5XYM - chains A and J of the 31 polymer chains in the assembly; structure by electron microscopy, 3.08 A resolution.

# Chain A
Molecule: 23S RNA
Source organism: Mycobacterium smegmatis (strain ATCC 700084 / mc(2)155)
Sequence (3164 nucleotides; each row starts with the number of its first residue):
     1 UUGUAAGUGUUUAAGGGCGCAUGGUGGAUGCCUUGGCACUGGGAGCCGAU
    51 GAAGGACGUAGGAGGCUGCGAUAAGCCUCGGGGAGCUGUCAACCGAGCGU
   101 UGAUCCGAGGAUGUCCGAAUGGGGAAACCCGGCACGAGUGAUGUCGUGUC
   151 ACCAGGCGCUGAAUAUAUAGGCGUCUGGGGGGAACGCGGGGAAGUGAAAC
   201 AUCUCAGUACCCGUAGGAAGAGAAAACAAAAUGUGAUUCCGUGAGUAGUG
   251 GCGAGCGAAAGCGGAGGAUGGCUAAACCGUAUGCAUGUGAUACCGGGUAG
   301 GGGUUGUGUGUGCGGGGUUGUGGGACCUAUCUUUCCGGCUCUACCUGGCU
   351 GGAGGGCAGUGAGAAAAUGUUGUGGUUAGCGGAAAUGGCUUGGGAUGGCC
   401 UGCCGUAGACGGUGAGAGCCCGGUACGUGAAAACCCGACGUCUGUCUUGA
   451 UGGUGUUCCCGAGUAGCAGCGGGCCCGUGGAAUCUGCUGUGAAUCUGCCG
   501 GGACCACCCGGUAAGCCUGAAUACUUCCCAGUGACCGAUAGCGGAUUAGU
   551 ACCGUGAGGGAAUGGUGAAAAGUACCCCGGGAGGGGAGUGAAAGAGUACC
   601 UGAAACCGUGCGCUUACAAUCCGUCAGAGCCCUCGACGUGUCGUGGGGUG
   651 AUGGCGUGCCUUUUGAAGAAUGAGCCUGCGAGUCAGGGACAUGUCGCGAG
   701 GUUAACCCGGGUGGGGUAGCCGCAGCGAAAGCGAGUCUGAAUAGGGCGUA
   751 UCCACACAAGAGUGUGUGGUGUAGUGGUGUGUUCUGGACCCGAAGCGGAG
   801 UGAUCUACCCAUGGCCAGGGUGAAGCGCGGGUAAGACCGCGUGGAGGCCC
   851 GAACCCACUUAGGUUGAAGACUGAGGGGAUGAGCUGUGGGUAGGGGUGAA
   901 AGGCCAAUCAAACUCCGUGAUAGCUGGUUCUCCCCGAAAUGCAUUUAGGU
   951 GCAGCGUCGCAUGUUUCUUGCCGGAGGUAGAGCUACUGGAUGGCCGAUGG
  1001 GCCCCACAGGGUUACUGACGUCAGCCAAACUCCGAAUGCCGGUAAGUCCA
  1051 AGAGUGCGGCAGUGGGACGGCGGGGGAUAAGCUCCGUGCGUCGAGAGGGA
  1101 AACAGCCCAGAUCGCCGGCUAAGGCCCCUAAGCGUGUGCUAAGUGGAAAA
  1151 GGAUGUGCAGUCGCGAAGACAACCAGGAGGUUGGCUUAGAAGCAGCCACC
  1201 CUUGAAAGAGUGCGUAAUAGCUCACUGGUCAAGUGAUUGUGCGCCGAUAA
  1251 UGUAGCGGGGCUCAAGCACACCGCCGAAGCCGCGGCAGCCAACGUGUUGG
  1301 CUGGGUAGGGGAGCGUCCUGCAUCCGGUGAAGCCGCCGAGUGAUCGAGUG
  1351 GUGGAGGGUGUGGGAGUGAGAAUGCAGGCAUGAGUAGCGAUUAGGCAAGU
  1401 GAGAACCUUGCCCGCCGAAAGACCAAGGGUUCCUGGGCCAGGCCAGUCCG
  1451 CCCAGGGUGAGUCGGGACCUAAGGCGAGGCCGACAGGCGUAGUCGAUGGA
  1501 CAACGGGUUGAUAUUCCCGUACCCGUGUAUGUGCGUCCAUGAUGAAUCAG
  1551 CGGUACUAACCAUCCAAAACCACCGUGACCGCACCUUUCGGGGUGUGGCG
  1601 UUGGUGGGGCUGCAUGGGACCUUCGUUGGUAGUAGUCAAGCGAUGGGGUG
  1651 ACGCAGGAAGGUAGCCGUACCGGUCAGUGGUAAUACCGGGGUAAGCCUGU
  1701 AGGGAGUCAGAUAGGUAAAUCCGUCUGGCAUAUAUCCUGAGAGGUGAUGC
  1751 AUAGCCGAGUGAGGCGAAUUCGGUGAUCCUAUGCUGCCGAGAAAAGCCUC
  1801 UAGCGAGGACAUACACGGCCCGUACCCCAAACCAACACAGGUGGUCAGGU
  1851 AGAGAAUACUAAGGCGUACGAGUGAACUAUGGUUAAGGAACUCGGCAAAA
  1901 UGCCCCCGUAACUUCGGGAGAAGGGGGACCCACAUGGCGUGUAAGCCUUU
  1951 ACGGCCCAAGCGUGAGUGGGUGGCACAAACCAGUGAGAAGCGACUGUUUA
  2001 CUAAAAACACAGGUCCGUGCGAAGUCGCAAGACGAUGUAUACGGACUGAC
  2051 GCCUGCCCGGUGCUGGAAGGUUAAGAGGACCCGUUAACUCCCUUUGGGGG
  2101 UGAAGCGGAGAAUUUAAGCCCCAGUAAACGGCGGUGGUAACUAUAACCAU
  2151 CCUAAGGUAGCGAAAUUCCUUGUCGGGUAAGUUCCGACCUGCACGAAUGG
  2201 CGUAACGACUUCUCAACUGUCUCAACCAUAGACUCGGCGAAAUUGCACUA
  2251 CGAGUAAAGAUGCUCGUUACGCGCGGCAGGACGAAAAGACCCCGGGACCU
  2301 UCACUACAACUUGGUAUUGGUGCUCGAUACGGUUUGUGUAGGAUAGGUGG
  2351 GAGACUGUGAAGCUCACACGCCAGUGUGGGUGGAGUCGUUGUUGAAAUAC
  2401 CACUCUGAUCGUAUUGGGCCUCUAACCUCGGACCGUAUAUCCGGUUCAGG
  2451 GACAGUGCCUGGUGGGUAGUUUAACUGGGGCGGUUGCCUCCUAAAAUGUA
  2501 ACGGAGGCGCCCAAAGGUUCCCUCAACCUGGACGGCAAUCAGGUGUUGAG
  2551 UGUAAGUGCACAAGGGAGCUUGACUGCGAGACGGACAUGUCGAGCAGGGA
  2601 CGAAAGUCGGGACUAGUGAUCCGGCACCUCUGAGUGGAAGGGGUGUCGCU
  2651 CAACGGAUAAAAGGUACCCCGGGGAUAACAGGCUGAUCUUCCCCAAGAGU
  2701 CCAUAUCGACGGGAUGGUUUGGCACCUCGAUGUCGGCUCGUCGCAUCCUG
  2751 GGGCUGGAGCAGGUCCCAAGGGUUGGGCUGUUCGCCCAUUAAAGCGGCAC
  2801 GCGAGCUGGGUUUAGAACGUCGUGAGACAGUUCGGUCUCUAUCCGCCGCG
  2851 CGCGUCAGAAGCUUGAGGAAACCUGUCCCUAGUACGAGAGGACCGGGACG
  2901 GACGAACCUCUGGUAUACCAGUUGUCCCACCAGGGGCACGGCUGGAUAGC
  2951 CACGUUCGGACAGGAUAACCGCUGAAAGCAUCUAAGCGGGAAACCUCUUC
  3001 CAAGACCAGGCUUCUCACCCUCUAGGAGGGAUAAGGCCCCCCGCAGACCA
  3051 CGGGAUUGAUAGACCAGACCUGGAAGCCUAGUAAUAGGUGCAGGGAACUG
  3101 GCACUAACCGGCCGAAAACUUACAACACCCCAUAAUCGUUGUAAGAAGAA
  3151 AACAUUGACGCACC
Not modelled in the structure: 1-5, 161, 280-311, 326-372, 440-457, 638-643, 996-1017, 1163-1232, 1293-1296, 1529-1638, 1678, 1709, 1730-1733, 1758-1764, 1806-1812, 1944-1958, 2090-2099, 2328-2415, 2438, 3109, 3116-3164
Metal / ion sites: Mg2+ site 1 near G16 (its only coordinating residue here); Mg2+ site 2: C31, G1357; Mg2+ site 3 near U72 (its only coordinating residue here); Mg2+ site 4 near U120 (its only coordinating residue here); Mg2+ site 5: A199, C200; Mg2+ site 6 near A383 (its only coordinating residue here); Mg2+ site 7: U483, G500; Mg2+ site 8: G502, G2634; Mg2+ site 9 near G541 (its only coordinating residue here); Mg2+ site 10: G541, G544; Mg2+ site 11: C600, U601; Mg2+ site 12: C621, C2263; 96 more Mg2+ sites not listed

# Chain J
Molecule: 50S ribosomal protein L13
Source organism: Mycobacterium smegmatis (strain ATCC 700084 / mc(2)155)
UniProt: A0QSP8 (RL13_MYCS2); residues 1-147 here = UniProt positions 1-147
Chain sequence (147 residues; each row starts with the number of its first residue):
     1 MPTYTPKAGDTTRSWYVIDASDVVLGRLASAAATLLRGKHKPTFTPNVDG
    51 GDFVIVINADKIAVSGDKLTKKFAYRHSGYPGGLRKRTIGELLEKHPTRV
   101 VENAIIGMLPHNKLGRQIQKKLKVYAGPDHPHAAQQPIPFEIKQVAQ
Not modelled in the structure: 1

# How chain A and chain J interact
Residue-residue contacts (104; chain A residue first):
  A6(A) - Pro131(J)  hydrogen bond to the sugar
  A6(A) - His132(J)  phosphate contact
  A6(A) - Gln135(J)  hydrogen bond to the sugar
  G7(A) - His132(J)  salt bridge to the phosphate
  G7(A) - Gln135(J)  hydrogen bond to the sugar
  U8(A) - Phe53(J)  sugar contact
  U8(A) - Lys123(J)  salt bridge to the phosphate
  A618(A) - Lys113(J)  phosphate contact
  A618(A) - Arg116(J)  salt bridge to the phosphate
  A619(A) - Lys113(J)  phosphate contact
  A626(A) - Asn47(J)  base contact
  G627(A) - Thr5(J)  sugar contact
  G627(A) - Asn47(J)  sugar contact
  A628(A) - Thr5(J)  phosphate contact
  A628(A) - Pro6(J)  sugar contact
  A628(A) - Lys7(J)  phosphate contact
  A628(A) - Ala8(J)  phosphate contact
  G629(A) - Lys7(J)  phosphate contact
  G629(A) - Ala8(J)  phosphate contact
  U652(A) - Asn47(J)  hydrogen bond to the sugar
  U652(A) - Lys113(J)  salt bridge to the phosphate
  U652(A) - Leu114(J)  hydrogen bond to the phosphate
  G653(A) - Pro46(J)  sugar contact
  G653(A) - Asn47(J)  sugar contact
  G653(A) - Asn112(J)  hydrogen bond to the phosphate
  G653(A) - Lys113(J)  hydrogen bond to the phosphate
  G653(A) - Leu114(J)  hydrogen bond to the phosphate
  G654(A) - Asn112(J)  hydrogen bond to the phosphate
  C1116(A) - Pro2(J)  base contact
  C1116(A) - Thr3(J)  base contact
  C1126(A) - Ser30(J)  hydrogen bond to the sugar
  C1127(A) - Ser30(J)  sugar contact
  C1127(A) - Ala33(J)  sugar contact
  C1127(A) - Thr34(J)  sugar contact
  C1127(A) - Met108(J)  hydrogen bond to the sugar
  C1128(A) - Arg37(J)  salt bridge to the phosphate
  C1128(A) - Lys39(J)  salt bridge to the phosphate
  C1128(A) - Met108(J)  sugar contact
  C1128(A) - Leu109(J)  sugar contact
  C1128(A) - Pro110(J)  hydrogen bond to the sugar
  A1130(A) - Arg37(J)  salt bridge to the phosphate
  A1130(A) - Lys39(J)  salt bridge to the phosphate
  G1132(A) - Gln147(J)  hydrogen bond to the base
  C1133(A) - Arg27(J)  hydrogen bond to the base
  C1133(A) - Ile142(J)  base contact
  C1133(A) - Gln144(J)  hydrogen bond to the sugar
  C1133(A) - Gln147(J)  phosphate contact
  G1134(A) - Gln144(J)  hydrogen bond to the phosphate
  G1134(A) - Gln147(J)  sugar contact
  G1143(A) - Asp67(J)  phosphate contact
  G1143(A) - Lys68(J)  hydrogen bond to the base
  G1143(A) - Lys71(J)  salt bridge to the phosphate
  G1252(A) - His77(J)  stacking on the base
  G1252(A) - Gly82(J)  hydrogen bond to the phosphate
  G1252(A) - Leu84(J)  sugar contact
  U1253(A) - Tyr75(J)  sugar contact
  U1253(A) - Leu84(J)  base contact
  G1258(A) - Gly107(J)  hydrogen bond to the base
  G1258(A) - Met108(J)  base contact
  G1259(A) - Asn103(J)  phosphate contact
  G1259(A) - Ala104(J)  hydrogen bond to the sugar
  G1259(A) - Gly107(J)  sugar contact
  G1259(A) - Met108(J)  hydrogen bond to the base
  G1260(A) - Leu25(J)  phosphate contact
  G1260(A) - Gly26(J)  sugar contact
  G1260(A) - Lys72(J)  salt bridge to the phosphate
  G1260(A) - Ala104(J)  phosphate contact
  G1260(A) - Met108(J)  sugar contact
  C1261(A) - Leu25(J)  phosphate contact
  C1261(A) - Val64(J)  phosphate contact
  C1261(A) - Lys68(J)  salt bridge to the phosphate
  U1262(A) - Val24(J)  phosphate contact
  U1262(A) - Val64(J)  phosphate contact
  U1262(A) - Ser65(J)  phosphate contact
  U1262(A) - Gly66(J)  base contact
  U1262(A) - Lys68(J)  salt bridge to the phosphate
  C1263(A) - Asp22(J)  hydrogen bond to the base
  C1263(A) - Val24(J)  base contact
  C1263(A) - Arg27(J)  hydrogen bond to the sugar
  C1263(A) - Ser65(J)  hydrogen bond to the phosphate
  A1265(A) - Gly26(J)  base contact
  A1265(A) - Arg27(J)  base contact
  U2267(A) - His111(J)  salt bridge to the phosphate
  U2268(A) - Arg76(J)  salt bridge to the phosphate
  U2741(A) - Pro81(J)  phosphate contact
  C2742(A) - Pro81(J)  phosphate contact
  C2742(A) - Gly82(J)  hydrogen bond to the phosphate
  A2866(A) - His96(J)  sugar contact
  A2866(A) - Arg99(J)  hydrogen bond to the phosphate
  G2867(A) - Arg76(J)  phosphate contact
  G2867(A) - Arg87(J)  salt bridge to the phosphate
  G2867(A) - Arg99(J)  salt bridge to the phosphate
  G2868(A) - Ser78(J)  phosphate contact
  G2868(A) - Tyr80(J)  sugar contact
  A2869(A) - Ser78(J)  hydrogen bond to the phosphate
  A2869(A) - Tyr80(J)  sugar contact
  A2869(A) - Arg85(J)  salt bridge to the phosphate
  C2995(A) - Arg85(J)  salt bridge to the phosphate
  C2995(A) - Glu91(J)  hydrogen bond to the sugar
  C2995(A) - Lys95(J)  hydrogen bond to the sugar
  U2996(A) - Lys95(J)  sugar contact
  C3006(A) - Lys120(J)  phosphate contact
  C3007(A) - Glu102(J)  hydrogen bond to the base
  C3007(A) - Lys120(J)  salt bridge to the phosphate
Interface residues without a listed pair, chain A (48 interface residues in all): C617, U1129, A1131, U1135, G2266, A2269
Interface residues without a listed pair, chain J (66 interface residues in all): Trp15, Val23, Gly83, Ala134, Lys143, Val145

# Summary
48 residues of chain A face 66 of chain J across their interface; the contacts include 30 hydrogen bonds, 19
salt bridges and 1 aromatic stacking contact. Among the polar pairs are G1132(A)-Gln147(J), C1133(A)-Arg27(J)
and G1143(A)-Lys68(J). C31(A) and G1357(A) form the Mg2+ site 2.
Here chain A is 23S RNA and chain J is 50S ribosomal protein L13, both from Mycobacterium smegmatis (strain
ATCC 700084 / mc(2)155). Entry 5XYM (Large subunit of Mycobacterium smegmatis) was determined by electron
microscopy together with 5XYU from the same study.
